Entry 7NJR (electron microscopy, 2.56 A resolution); this record covers chains b and d of the 20 polymer chains in the assembly.

Chain b:
Protein: ATP synthase subunit b
From: Mycolicibacterium smegmatis (strain ATCC 700084 / mc(2)155)
Notes: engineered mutation(s): C-ter 10His tag
UniProtKB: A0R204 (ATPF_MYCS2); numbering as in UniProt (aligned over 1-170)
Sequence (180 residues; row label = number of the first residue in the row):
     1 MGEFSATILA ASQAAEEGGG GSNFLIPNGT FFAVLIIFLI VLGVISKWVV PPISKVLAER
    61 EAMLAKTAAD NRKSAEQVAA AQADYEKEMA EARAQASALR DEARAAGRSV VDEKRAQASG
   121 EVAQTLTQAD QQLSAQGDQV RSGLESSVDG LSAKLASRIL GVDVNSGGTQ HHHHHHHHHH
Not modelled in the structure: 1-21, 167-180
Sequence notes: expression tag (171-180)

Chain d:
Protein: ATP synthase subunit b-delta
From: Mycolicibacterium smegmatis (strain ATCC 700084 / mc(2)155)
UniProtKB: A0R203 (ATPFD_MYCS2); residues 1-445 here = UniProt positions 1-445
Sequence (445 residues; each row starts with the number of its first residue):
     1 MSIFIGQLIG FAVIAFIIVK WVVPPVRTLM RNQQEAVRAA LAESAEAAKK LADADAMHAK
    61 ALADAKAESE KVTEEAKQDS ERIAAQLSEQ AGSEAERIKA QGAQQIQLMR QQLIRQLRTG
   121 LGAEAVNKAA EIVRAHVADP QAQSATVDRF LSELEQMAPS SVVIDTAATS RLRAASRQSL
   181 AALVEKFDSV AGGLDADGLT NLADELASVA KLLLSETALN KHLAEPTDDS APKVRLLERL
   241 LSDKVSATTL DLLRTAVSNR WSTESNLIDA VEHTARLALL KRAEIAGEVD EVEEQLFRFG
   301 RVLDAEPRLS ALLSDYTTPA EGRVALLDKA LTGRPGVNQT AAALLSQTVG LLRGERADEA
   361 VIDLAELAVS RRGEVVAHVS AAAELSDAQR TRLTEVLSRI YGRPVSVQLH VDPELLGGLS
   421 ITVGDEVIDG SIASRLAAAQ TGLPD
Not modelled in the structure: 163-168, 445

Interface between chain b and chain d:
Pairs across the interface (71; chain b residue first):
  Arg60(b) with Val37(d)
  Met63(b) with Ala40(d); Leu41(d), hydrophobic; Ser44(d)
  Thr67(b) with Glu43(d); Ser44(d), hydrogen bond; Ala47(d)
  Asp70(b) with Ala47(d); Ala48(d); Leu51(d)
  Asn71(b) with Ala47(d)
  Gln77(b) with Ala54(d); Asp55(d), hydrogen bond
  Val78(b) with Met57(d), hydrophobic
  Ala81(b) with His58(d)
  Tyr85(b) with Ala61(d); Ala65(d), hydrophobic
  Glu88(b) with Ala65(d); Ser69(d), hydrogen bond
  Met89(b) with Glu68(d)
  Ala92(b) with Val72(d), hydrophobic
  Arg93(b) with Glu68(d), salt bridge
  Ala96(b) with Ala76(d), hydrophobic
  Leu99(b) with Lys77(d)
  Arg100(b) with Glu75(d), salt bridge; Asp79(d), salt bridge
  Ala103(b) with Ser80(d)
  Arg104(b) with Ile83(d)
  Gly107(b) with Leu87(d)
  Arg108(b) with Leu87(d)
  Val111(b) with Ala91(d), hydrophobic; Glu94(d)
  Lys114(b) with Ala91(d); Ala95(d)
  Arg115(b) with Ala91(d), hydrogen bond (side chain-backbone); Glu94(d), salt bridge; Ala95(d); Ile98(d)
  Ala118(b) with Ile98(d), hydrophobic
  Glu121(b) with Lys99(d)
  Val122(b) with Gln101(d)
  Leu126(b) with Gln105(d); Ile106(d), hydrophobic; Met109(d), hydrophobic
  Ala129(b) with Met109(d), hydrophobic
  Leu133(b) with Met109(d), hydrophobic; Arg110(d); Leu113(d), hydrophobic
  Val140(b) with Leu117(d), hydrophobic
  Arg141(b) with Gln116(d), hydrogen bond; Leu117(d)
  Leu144(b) with Leu117(d), hydrophobic; Leu121(d), hydrophobic
  Leu151(b) with Leu121(d), hydrophobic; Ala125(d), hydrophobic
  Ser152(b) with Ala125(d); Lys128(d); Ala129(d); Ile132(d)
  Ala153(b) with Ile132(d)
  Leu155(b) with Ala129(d), hydrophobic
  Ala156(b) with Ala129(d); Ile132(d), hydrophobic
  Ile159(b) with Arg435(d); Leu436(d), hydrophobic
  Leu160(b) with Val133(d), hydrophobic; His136(d); Arg149(d), hydrogen bond (backbone-side chain); Ile432(d), hydrophobic
  Val162(b) with Arg149(d)
  Val164(b) with His136(d)
Interface residues without a listed pair, chain b (47 interface residues in all): Lys73, Ser74, Asp84, Thr125, Gly137, Val148
Interface residues without a listed pair, chain d (56 interface residues in all): Lys50, Leu62, Asp64, Gln90, Gly92, Glu124, Val126, Ala439

Summary:
47 residues of chain b and 56 residues of chain d are in contact; the contacts include 6 hydrogen bonds and 4
salt bridges. Polar pairs include Arg93(b)-Glu68(d), Arg100(b)-Glu75(d) and Arg100(b)-Asp79(d).
Here chain b is ATP synthase subunit b and chain d is ATP synthase subunit b-delta, both from
Mycolicibacterium smegmatis (strain ATCC 700084 / mc(2)155). Entry 7NJR (Mycobacterium smegmatis ATP synthase
state 3b) was determined by electron microscopy, deposited together with 7NJK, 7NJL, 7NJM, 7NJN, 7NJO, 7NJP
and 20 further entries.
